PDB entry 4C9N | X-ray diffraction, 2.20 A resolution | chain A

# Chain A
Name: Cytochrome P450
From: Novosphingobium aromaticivorans
Reference sequence: Q2GB12 (Q2GB12_NOVAD); residue numbers follow UniProt; this construct covers 1-421
Amino-acid sequence (421 residues; numbered 1 to 421; the number before each row is that of its first residue):
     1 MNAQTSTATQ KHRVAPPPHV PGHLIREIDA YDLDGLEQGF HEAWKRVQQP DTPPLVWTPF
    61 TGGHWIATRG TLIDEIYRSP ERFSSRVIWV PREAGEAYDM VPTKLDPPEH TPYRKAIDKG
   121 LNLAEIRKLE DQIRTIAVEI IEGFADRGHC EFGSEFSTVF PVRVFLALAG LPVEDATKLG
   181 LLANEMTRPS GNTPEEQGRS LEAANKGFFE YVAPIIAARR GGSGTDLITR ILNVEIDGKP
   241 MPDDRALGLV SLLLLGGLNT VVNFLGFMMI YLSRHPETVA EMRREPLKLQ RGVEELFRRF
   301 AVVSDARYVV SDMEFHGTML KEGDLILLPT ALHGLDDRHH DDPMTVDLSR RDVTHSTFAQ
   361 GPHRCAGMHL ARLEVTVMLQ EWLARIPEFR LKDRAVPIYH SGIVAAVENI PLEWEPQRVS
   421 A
Disordered / not traced: 1-9, 418-421
Differences from the reference sequence: engineered mutation N259 (Asp in Q2GB12)
Ion coordination: heme Fe near C365 (its only coordinating residue here)
Ligand contacts:
  - 5-exo-hydroxycamphor / camphor: W89, Y98, T103, T187, L252, L255, G256, T260, V303, D305, V404
  - heme (HEM): Y77, I88, P102, T103, H110, R114, I117, L121, F165, L252, L253, G256, G257, T260, V261, F264, F297, V302, V303, D305, R307, T357, F358, A359, P362, H363, C365, A366, G367, L370, A371
What the authors report for this chain:
  - conformationally variable residues (side-chain flip): R188, N259
  - catalytic residues: T260

# Summary
Ligands of chain A: heme and 5-exo-hydroxycamphor / camphor. The paper reports the catalytic residue T260;
conformational variability at R188 and N259.
Chain A is Cytochrome P450 (Novosphingobium aromaticivorans); the structure, Structure of camphor and
hydroxycamphor bound D259N mutant of CYP101D1, was determined by X-ray diffraction, deposited together with
4C9K, 4C9L, 4C9M and 4C9O.
